4NV5 - chain A; structure by X-ray diffraction, 2.79 A resolution.

# Chain A
Protein: VKORC1/thioredoxin domain protein
Source organism: Synechococcus sp
UniProtKB: Q2JJF6 (Q2JJF6_SYNJB); residue numbers follow UniProt; this construct covers 1-283
Sequence (291 residues; numbered 1 to 291; the number before each row is that of its first residue):
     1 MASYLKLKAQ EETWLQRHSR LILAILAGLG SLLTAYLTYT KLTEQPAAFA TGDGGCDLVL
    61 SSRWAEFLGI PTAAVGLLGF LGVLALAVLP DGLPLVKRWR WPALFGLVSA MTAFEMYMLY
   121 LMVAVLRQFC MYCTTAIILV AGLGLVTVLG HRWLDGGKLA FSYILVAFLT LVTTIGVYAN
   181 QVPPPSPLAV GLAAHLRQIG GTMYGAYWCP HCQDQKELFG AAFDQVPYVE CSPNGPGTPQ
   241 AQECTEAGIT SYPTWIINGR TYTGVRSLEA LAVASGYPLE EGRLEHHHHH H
Disordered / not traced: 1-16, 49-53, 92, 155, 283-291
Disulfide bonds: Cys56-Cys130, Cys209-Cys212, Cys231-Cys244
Sequence notes: engineered mutation Ala50 (Cys in Q2JJF6); expression tag (284-291)
Ligand contacts: ubiquinone-10 (U10): Thr34, Leu37, Val59, Leu60, Ser62, Arg63, Trp64, Ala65, Phe67, Thr72, Ala73, Val75, Gly76, Gly79, Leu107, Ala110, Met111, Phe114, Glu115, Met118, Leu121, Met122, Leu126, Cys133, Ala136, Thr170, Thr173, Thr174
Swiss-Prot annotation at these positions:
  - binding site (a quinone): Val59 to Ala65, Met111 to Met122
  - site (Important for the reduction of the redox-active Cys-130 and Cys-133): Cys56, Cys209, Cys212
  - mutagenesis: Lys41 (K41A: Reduces enzyme activity by about 40% with dithiothreitol as in vitro reductant; K41E: Reduces enzyme activity by about 20% with dithiothreitol as in vitro reductant ...), Cys56 (C56A: Abolishes enzyme activity, but not with dithiothreitol as in vitro reductant), Leu60 (L60A/G: Reduces enzyme activity), Cys130 (C130A/S: Abolishes enzyme activity, also with dithiothreitol as in vitro reductant), Cys133 (C133A: Abolishes enzyme activity, also with dithiothreitol as in vitro reductant), Cys209 (C209A: Abolishes enzyme activity, but not with dithiothreitol as in vitro reductant), Cys212 (C212A: Abolishes enzyme activity, but not with dithiothreitol as in vitro reductant)
From the paper describing this entry:
  - contacts within the chain: Val59-Cys133 (hydrophobic contact), Leu60-Cys133 (hydrophobic contact), Met122-Cys133 (hydrophobic contact), Cys130-Cys133, Tyr132-Cys133 (hydrophobic contact)
  - binding site for ubiquinone-10: Ser62, Met118, Cys133
  - catalytic residues: Cys133
  - catalytic residues: Cys130 (proposed by the authors, not directly observed)
  - mutagenesis - K41A, K41E, K41S: unchanged catalytic activity
  - mutagenesis - G54C/C56A, G55C/C56A, L60A: decreased catalytic activity
  - mutagenesis - C56A: abolished catalytic activity on RNaseA
  - mutagenesis - C56A: unchanged catalytic activity on DTT
  - conformationally variable residues (loop rearrangement): Glu44, Gly55 to Ser62

# Summary
Bound to chain A: ubiquinone-10. UniProt lists 19 quinone-binding residues and 7 mutagenesis sites. The paper
reports catalytic residues Cys133 and Cys130; G54C/C56A, G55C/C56A and L60A reduce catalytic activity; 7
substitutions were tested in all.
Chain A is VKORC1/thioredoxin domain protein (Synechococcus sp); the structure, C50A mutant of Synechococcus
VKOR, C2 crystal form (dehydrated), was determined by X-ray diffraction, deposited together with 4NV2 and
4NV6.
